5W1F - chains B and D of the 4 polymer chains in the assembly; structure by X-ray diffraction, 2.60 A resolution.

== Chain B (and D) ==
Protein: Protein S100-A9
Source organism: Homo sapiens
Notes: chain D of this document is another copy of the same molecule, construct and numbering; everything in this record applies to it too
UniProt: P06702 (S10A9_HUMAN); residue numbers follow UniProt; this construct covers 1-114
Amino-acid sequence (114 residues; numbered 1 to 114; the number before each row is that of its first residue):
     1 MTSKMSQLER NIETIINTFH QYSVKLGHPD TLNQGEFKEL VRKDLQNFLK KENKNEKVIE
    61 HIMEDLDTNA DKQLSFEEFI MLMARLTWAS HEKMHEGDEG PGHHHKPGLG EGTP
Not modelled in the structure: 1-4, 112-114 (chain D: 1-4, 113-114)
Sequence notes: engineered mutation Ser3 (Cys in P06702)
Bound ions: Na+: Ser23, Leu26, His28, Thr31, Glu36; Ca2+: Asp67, Asn69, Asp71, Gln73, Glu78; Ni2+: His91, His95, His103, His105 (shared with 2 residues of chain A)
Curated features (UniProtKB/Swiss-Prot):
  - binding site (Zn(2+)): His20, Asp30, His91, His95
  - binding site (Ca(2+)): Ser23, Leu26, His28, Thr31, Glu36, Asp67, Asn69, Asp71, Gln73, Glu78
  - modified residue: Thr2 (Blocked amino end (Thr)), His105 (Pros-methylhistidine), Thr113 (Phosphothreonine)
  - mutagenesis: Glu36 (E36Q: Loss of resistance to bacterial invasion; when associated with Q-78), Met63 (M63A: Loss of antifungal activity), Glu78 (E78Q: Loss of resistance to bacterial invasion; when associated with Q-36), Met81 (M81A: No effect on antifungal activity), Met83 (M83A: Loss of antifungal activity)
Reported in the primary citation:
  - Ni2+ coordination: His20, Asp30, His91, His95, His103, His105

== Chain B / chain D interface ==
Contacting residue pairs (15):
  Asn55(B) - Glu99(D)  hydrogen bond
  Lys57(B) - Glu99(D)
  Val58(B) - Glu99(D)
  His61(B) - Asp98(D)  salt bridge
  His61(B) - Glu99(D)
  His61(B) - Gly100(D)  hydrogen bond (side chain-backbone)
  Arg85(B) - Trp88(D)
  Trp88(B) - Trp88(D)
  Asp98(B) - His61(D)  salt bridge
  Glu99(B) - Asn55(D)  hydrogen bond
  Glu99(B) - Lys57(D)
  Glu99(B) - Val58(D)
  Glu99(B) - His61(D)
  Gly100(B) - His61(D)
  Gly102(B) - His61(D)  hydrogen bond (backbone-side chain)
Interface residues without a listed pair, chain B (11 interface residues in all): Gly97
Interface residues without a listed pair, chain D (10 interface residues in all): Gly97, Gly102

== In short ==
11 residues of chain B and 10 residues of chain D are in contact, with 4 hydrogen bonds and 2 salt bridges.
Among the polar pairs are His61(B)-Asp98(D), Asn55(B)-Glu99(D) and His61(B)-Gly100(D). From the paper: Ni2+
coordination by His20(B), Asp30(B) and His91(B) among others.
Both chains are Protein S100-A9 (Homo sapiens). Entry 5W1F (Crystal structure of Ni(II)- and Ca(II)-bound
human calprotectin) was determined by X-ray diffraction.
